Entry 7WUS (electron microscopy, 3.40 A resolution); this record covers chains A and B.

Chain A (and B):
Molecule: Core protein
Organism: Dengue virus 2
Notes: chain B of this document is another copy of the same molecule, construct and numbering; everything in this record applies to it too
UniProt: D3XNS4 (D3XNS4_9FLAV); residues 1-341 here correspond to UniProt positions 776-1116 (UniProt number = residue number + 775)
Sequence (341 residues; each row starts with the number of its first residue):
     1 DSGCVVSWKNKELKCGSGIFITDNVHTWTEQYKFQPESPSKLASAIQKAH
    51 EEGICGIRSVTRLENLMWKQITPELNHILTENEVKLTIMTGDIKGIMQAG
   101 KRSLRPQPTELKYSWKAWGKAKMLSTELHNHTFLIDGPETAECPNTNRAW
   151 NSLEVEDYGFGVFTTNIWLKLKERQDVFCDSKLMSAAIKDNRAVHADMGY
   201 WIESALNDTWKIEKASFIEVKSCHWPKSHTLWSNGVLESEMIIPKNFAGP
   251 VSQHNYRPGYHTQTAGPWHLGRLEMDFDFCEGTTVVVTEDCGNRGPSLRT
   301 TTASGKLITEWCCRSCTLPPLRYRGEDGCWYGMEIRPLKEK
Cystine bridges: Cys4-Cys15, Cys55-Cys143, Cys179-Cys223, Cys280-Cys329, Cys291-Cys312, Cys313-Cys316

Interface between chain A and chain B:
Contacting residue pairs - 79 pairs, chain A then chain B:
  Asp1(A) - Val5(B)
  Asp1(A) - Val6(B)
  Ser2(A) - Val5(B)
  Ser2(A) - Val6(B)  hydrogen bond (backbone-backbone)
  Ser2(A) - Trp8(B)  hydrogen bond
  Cys4(A) - Cys4(B)
  Val5(A) - Asp1(B)
  Val5(A) - Ser2(B)
  Val5(A) - Phe20(B)  hydrophobic
  Val6(A) - Asp1(B)
  Val6(A) - Ser2(B)  hydrogen bond (backbone-backbone)
  Trp8(A) - Ser2(B)  hydrogen bond
  Asn10(A) - Tyr158(B)  hydrogen bond
  Glu12(A) - Gly161(B)
  Glu12(A) - Val162(B)
  Ser17(A) - Ile21(B)
  Ser17(A) - Thr22(B)
  Ser17(A) - Asp23(B)  hydrogen bond (backbone-backbone)
  Gly18(A) - Ile21(B)
  Ile19(A) - Phe20(B)
  Ile19(A) - Ile21(B)  hydrogen bond (backbone-backbone)
  Ile19(A) - Ala187(B)  hydrophobic
  Ile19(A) - Arg192(B)
  Phe20(A) - Val5(B)  hydrophobic
  Phe20(A) - Ile19(B)
  Phe20(A) - Phe20(B)  hydrophobic
  Phe20(A) - Lys189(B)  hydrogen bond (backbone-side chain)
  Ile21(A) - Ser17(B)
  Ile21(A) - Gly18(B)
  Ile21(A) - Ile19(B)  hydrogen bond (backbone-backbone)
  Ile21(A) - Ile188(B)
  Ile21(A) - Lys189(B)
  Thr22(A) - Cys15(B)
  Thr22(A) - Ser17(B)
  Thr22(A) - Lys189(B)
  Asp23(A) - Ser17(B)  hydrogen bond (backbone-backbone)
  Tyr158(A) - Asn10(B)  hydrogen bond
  Gly161(A) - Glu12(B)
  Val162(A) - Glu12(B)  hydrogen bond (backbone-side chain)
  Lys182(A) - Asp190(B)
  Met184(A) - Ile188(B)
  Met184(A) - Lys189(B)
  Met184(A) - Asp190(B)
  Ser185(A) - Ile188(B)
  Ala186(A) - Ala187(B)
  Ala186(A) - Ile188(B)  hydrogen bond (backbone-backbone)
  Ala187(A) - Ile19(B)  hydrophobic
  Ala187(A) - Ala186(B)
  Ala187(A) - Ala187(B)  hydrophobic
  Ile188(A) - Ile21(B)
  Ile188(A) - Met184(B)
  Ile188(A) - Ser185(B)
  Ile188(A) - Ala186(B)  hydrogen bond (backbone-backbone)
  Ile188(A) - His229(B)
  Lys189(A) - Phe20(B)
  Lys189(A) - Ile21(B)
  Asp190(A) - Tyr158(B)
  Asp190(A) - Lys182(B)
  Arg192(A) - Gly18(B)
  Arg192(A) - Ile19(B)
  Val194(A) - Ile19(B)  hydrophobic
  Lys227(A) - Trp232(B)
  Lys227(A) - Asn234(B)
  Ser228(A) - Ile188(B)
  Ser228(A) - Trp232(B)
  Ser228(A) - His254(B)
  His229(A) - Ile188(B)
  Thr230(A) - Leu231(B)
  Thr230(A) - Trp232(B)  hydrogen bond (backbone-backbone)
  Leu231(A) - Thr230(B)
  Leu231(A) - Leu231(B)  hydrophobic
  Trp232(A) - Lys227(B)
  Trp232(A) - Ser228(B)
  Trp232(A) - Thr230(B)  hydrogen bond (backbone-backbone)
  Ser233(A) - Ser233(B)
  Ser233(A) - Asn234(B)
  Asn234(A) - Lys227(B)
  Asn234(A) - Ser233(B)
  His254(A) - Ser228(B)
Other interface residues (no listed pair), chain A (45 interface residues in all): Gly3, Cys15, Gly16, Phe160, Ser181, Leu183, Trp201, Trp210
Other interface residues (no listed pair), chain B (44 interface residues in all): Gly3, Lys14, Gly16, Ser181, Val194, Trp201, Trp210

In short:
45 residues of chain A and 44 residues of chain B are in contact; the contacts include 16 hydrogen bonds.
Among the polar pairs are Ser2(A)-Trp8(B), Asn10(A)-Tyr158(B) and Phe20(A)-Lys189(B).
Chain A and chain B are both Core protein (Dengue virus 2); the structure, CryoEM structure of a dimer of
loose sNS1 tetramer, was determined by electron microscopy together with 7WUT, 7WUU and 7WUV from the same
study.
